PDB entry 8UOQ | electron microscopy, 3.80 A resolution | chains M and T of the 30 polymer chains in the assembly

== Chain M ==
Name: Transcription initiation factor IIB
Source organism: Saccharomyces cerevisiae
UniProt: P29055 (TF2B_YEAST); residues 1-345 here = UniProt positions 1-345
Sequence (345 residues; numbered 1 to 345; the number before each row is that of its first residue):
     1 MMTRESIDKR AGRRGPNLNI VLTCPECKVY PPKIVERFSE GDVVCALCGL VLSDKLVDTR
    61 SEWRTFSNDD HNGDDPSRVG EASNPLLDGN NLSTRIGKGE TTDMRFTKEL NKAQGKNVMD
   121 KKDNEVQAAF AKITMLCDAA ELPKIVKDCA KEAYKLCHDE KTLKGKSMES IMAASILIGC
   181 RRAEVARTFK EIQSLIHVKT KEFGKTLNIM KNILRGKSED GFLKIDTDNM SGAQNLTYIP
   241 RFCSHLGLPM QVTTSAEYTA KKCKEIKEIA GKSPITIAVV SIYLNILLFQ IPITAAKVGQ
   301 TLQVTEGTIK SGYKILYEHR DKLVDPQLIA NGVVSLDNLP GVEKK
Not modelled in the structure: 1-15, 67-83, 219-233, 327-345
Metal / ion sites: Zn2+: Cys24, Cys27, Cys45, Cys48
UniProt features mapped onto this chain:
  - zinc finger: Ile20 to Ser53 (TFIIB-type)
  - binding site (Zn(2+)): Cys24, Cys27, Cys45, Cys48

== Chain T ==
Molecule: template strand
Sequence (64 nucleotides; each row starts with the number of its first residue; numbers below 1 keep their minus sign (DG-56 is residue -56)):
   -56 GATAACAAGT AAAGTACTCA TCGATGAAAA AATGAATGTA GAGCCCCTTT TATATGTTTT
     4 CACC
Not modelled in the structure: -56
Sequence notes: conflict DC-10 (Dt663632 in 2567904391)

== Chain M / chain T interface ==
Contacting residue pairs (7; chain M residue first):
  Lys164(M) with DC-12(T), phosphate contact
  Gly271(M) with DT-2(T), phosphate contact
  Lys272(M) with DA-3(T), phosphate contact; DT-2(T), phosphate contact
  Thr305(M) with DG-1(T), sugar contact; DT0(T), phosphate contact
  Thr308(M) with DG-1(T), hydrogen bond to the phosphate
Also at the interface, not in a pair above, chain M (7 interface residues in all): Lys166, Thr276
Also at the interface, not in a pair above, chain T (6 interface residues in all): DC-13

== In short ==
The interface between chain M and chain T involves 7 residues on one side and 6 on the other, with 1 hydrogen
bond. The hydrogen-bonded pair is Thr308(M)-DG-1(T). Curated annotation (UniProt) lists 4 Zn2+-binding
residues on chain M.
Here chain M is Transcription initiation factor IIB (Saccharomyces cerevisiae) and chain T is template strand.
Entry 8UOQ (Composite map of PIC_delta_TFIIK form2) was determined by electron microscopy together with 8UOT
from the same study.
